PDB entry 1IEA | X-ray diffraction, 2.30 A resolution | chains A and B

== Chain A ==
Molecule: MHC class II I-ek
Organism: Mus musculus
UniProt: P01904 (HA21_MOUSE); residues 1-192 here correspond to UniProt positions 26-217 (UniProt number = residue number + 25)
Chain sequence (192 residues; numbered 1 to 192; the number before each row is that of its first residue):
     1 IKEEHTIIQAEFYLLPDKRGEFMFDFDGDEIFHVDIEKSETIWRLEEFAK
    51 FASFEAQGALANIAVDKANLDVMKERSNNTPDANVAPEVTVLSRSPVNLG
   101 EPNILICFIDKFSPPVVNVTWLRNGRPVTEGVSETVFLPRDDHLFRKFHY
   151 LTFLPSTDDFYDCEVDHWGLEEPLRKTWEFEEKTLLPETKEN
Unresolved in the structure: 183-192
Cystine bridges: Cys107-Cys163
Glycans and other covalent adducts: N-acetylglucosamine (NAG) linked to Asn78, Asn118
Residues lining bound ligands: N-acetylglucosamine (NAG; 2-acetamido-2-deoxy-beta-D-glucopyranose): Ile1, Lys2, Glu3
Curated features (UniProtKB/Swiss-Prot):
  - region: Glu179 to Glu191 (Connecting peptide)
  - glycosylation: Asn118 (N-linked (GlcNAc...) asparagine)

== Chain B ==
Molecule: MHC class II I-ek
Organism: Mus musculus
UniProt: Q31163 (Q31163_MOUSE); residues 4-198 here correspond to UniProt positions 30-224 (UniProt number = residue number + 26)
Chain sequence (228 residues; each row starts with the number of its first residue):
    1N R
    2N D
    3N S
    4N R
    5N G
    6N K
    7N K
    8N V
    1P I
    2P T
    3P A
    4P F
    5P N
    6P E
    7P G
    8P L
    9P K
    1L G
    2L G
    3L G
    4L G
    5L S
    6L L
    7L V
    8L G
    9L G
   10L G
   11L S
   12L G
   13L G
   14L G
   15L G
   16L S
     4 RPWFLEYCKSECHFYNGTQRVRLLVRYFYNLEENLRFDSDVGEFRAVTEL
    54 GRPDAENWNSQPEFLEQKRAEVDTVCRHNYEIFDNFLVPRRVEPTVTVYP
   104 TKTQPLEHHNLLVCSVSDFYPGNIEVRWFRNGKEEKTGIVSTGLVRNGDW
   154 TFQTLVMLETVPQSGEVYTCQVEHPSLTDPVTVEWKAQSTSAQNK
Unresolved in the structure: 1N, 2N, 3N, 4N, 189-198
Cystine bridges: Cys15-Cys79, Cys117-Cys173
Glycans and other covalent adducts: N-acetylglucosamine (NAG) linked to Asn19

== Chain A / chain B interface ==
Pairs across the interface (168):
  Ile1(A) - Asn19(B)
  Lys2(A) - Tyr18(B)
  Lys2(A) - Asn19(B)
  Glu3(A) - Phe17(B)
  Glu3(A) - Tyr18(B)
  Glu3(A) - Asn19(B)  hydrogen bond (backbone-side chain)
  Glu3(A) - Gly20(B)  hydrogen bond (backbone-backbone)
  Glu3(A) - Tyr83(B)
  Glu3(A) - Val91(B)
  Glu4(A) - Phe17(B)
  Glu4(A) - Tyr18(B)
  His5(A) - Cys15(B)
  His5(A) - His16(B)
  His5(A) - Phe17(B)  hydrogen bond (backbone-backbone)
  His5(A) - Tyr83(B)
  Thr6(A) - Cys15(B)
  Thr6(A) - His16(B)
  Ile7(A) - Glu14(B)
  Ile7(A) - Cys15(B)  hydrogen bond (backbone-backbone)
  Ile7(A) - Phe17(B)  hydrophobic
  Ile7(A) - Phe86(B)  hydrophobic
  Ile8(A) - Ser13(B)
  Ile8(A) - Glu14(B)
  Gln9(A) - Ala3P(B)
  Gln9(A) - Phe4P(B)  hydrogen bond (side chain-backbone)
  Gln9(A) - Cys11(B)
  Gln9(A) - Lys12(B)
  Gln9(A) - Ser13(B)  hydrogen bond (backbone-backbone)
  Ala10(A) - Cys11(B)
  Glu11(A) - Glu6P(B)
  Glu11(A) - Tyr10(B)
  Glu11(A) - Cys11(B)  hydrogen bond (backbone-backbone)
  Phe12(A) - Leu8(B)  hydrophobic
  Phe12(A) - Glu9(B)
  Phe12(A) - Tyr10(B)  hydrophobic
  Tyr13(A) - Phe7(B)
  Tyr13(A) - Leu8(B)
  Tyr13(A) - Glu9(B)  hydrogen bond (backbone-backbone)
  Leu14(A) - Phe7(B)
  Leu14(A) - Leu8(B)  hydrophobic
  Leu15(A) - Trp6(B)
  Leu15(A) - Phe7(B)  hydrogen bond (backbone-backbone)
  Pro16(A) - Arg4(B)
  Pro16(A) - Pro5(B)
  Asp17(A) - Arg4(B)  salt bridge
  Phe22(A) - Ala3P(B)  hydrophobic
  Phe24(A) - Ile1P(B)  hydrophobic
  Phe24(A) - Thr2P(B)
  Phe24(A) - Asn82(B)
  Phe26(A) - Leu90(B)  hydrophobic
  Phe26(A) - Val91(B)  hydrophobic
  Phe26(A) - Tyr123(B)
  Phe26(A) - Trp153(B)  hydrophobic
  Asp27(A) - Arg149(B)  hydrogen bond (backbone-side chain)
  Gly28(A) - Arg149(B)  hydrogen bond (backbone-side chain)
  Asp29(A) - Tyr123(B)
  Asp29(A) - Arg149(B)  salt bridge
  Asp29(A) - Trp153(B)
  Glu30(A) - Trp153(B)  hydrogen bond (backbone-side chain)
  Ile31(A) - Phe86(B)  hydrophobic
  Ile31(A) - Leu90(B)  hydrophobic
  Trp43(A) - Ile1P(B)  hydrophobic
  Arg44(A) - Gly151(B)  hydrogen bond (side chain-backbone)
  Arg44(A) - Asp152(B)
  Arg44(A) - Trp153(B)
  Leu45(A) - Arg93(B)
  Leu45(A) - Asp152(B)
  Glu47(A) - Arg93(B)  salt bridge
  Phe48(A) - Phe89(B)  hydrophobic
  Phe48(A) - Leu90(B)  hydrophobic
  Phe48(A) - Trp153(B)
  Lys50(A) - Lys6N(B)
  Phe51(A) - Gly5N(B)
  Phe51(A) - Lys6N(B)
  Phe51(A) - Lys7N(B)
  Phe51(A) - Phe89(B)  hydrophobic
  Ala52(A) - Ile1P(B)  hydrophobic
  Ala52(A) - Lys7N(B)
  Ala52(A) - Ile85(B)  hydrophobic
  Ser53(A) - Ile1P(B)  hydrogen bond (backbone-backbone)
  Ser53(A) - Lys7N(B)  hydrogen bond (backbone-backbone)
  Ser53(A) - Val8N(B)
  Phe54(A) - Ile1P(B)
  Phe54(A) - Ala3P(B)  hydrophobic
  Asn62(A) - Phe4P(B)  hydrogen bond (side chain-backbone)
  Asn62(A) - Glu6P(B)
  Val65(A) - Glu6P(B)
  Val65(A) - Gly7P(B)
  Val65(A) - Leu8P(B)  hydrophobic
  Asp66(A) - Glu6P(B)
  Asp66(A) - Glu9(B)
  Ala68(A) - Leu8P(B)  hydrophobic
  Asn69(A) - Gly7P(B)  hydrogen bond (side chain-backbone)
  Asn69(A) - Leu8P(B)
  Asn69(A) - Glu9(B)
  Asn69(A) - Lys9P(B)  hydrogen bond (side chain-backbone)
  Leu70(A) - Phe7(B)
  Leu70(A) - Leu8(B)
  Leu70(A) - Glu9(B)
  Val72(A) - Gly1L(B)
  Val72(A) - Lys9P(B)
  Met73(A) - Glu9(B)
  Met73(A) - Lys9P(B)  hydrogen bond
  Met73(A) - Tyr32(B)  hydrophobic
  Met73(A) - Leu53(B)  hydrophobic
  Lys74(A) - Phe7(B)
  Lys74(A) - Tyr32(B)
  Glu75(A) - Ser5L(B)  hydrogen bond (backbone-side chain)
  Arg76(A) - Gly1L(B)
  Arg76(A) - Gly4L(B)
  Arg76(A) - Ser5L(B)
  Arg76(A) - Leu6L(B)  hydrogen bond (backbone-backbone)
  Arg76(A) - Leu53(B)  hydrogen bond (side chain-backbone)
  Arg76(A) - Pro56(B)
  Arg76(A) - Asp57(B)  salt bridge
  Ser77(A) - Tyr32(B)  hydrogen bond
  Asn79(A) - Phe7(B)
  Thr80(A) - Phe7(B)
  Thr80(A) - Gly9L(B)
  Thr80(A) - Gly10L(B)
  Thr80(A) - Tyr32(B)
  Pro81(A) - Gly10L(B)
  Pro81(A) - Ser11L(B)  hydrogen bond (backbone-side chain)
  Asp82(A) - Trp6(B)
  Asp82(A) - Ser11L(B)  hydrogen bond (backbone-side chain)
  Asp82(A) - Gly12L(B)  hydrogen bond (side chain-backbone)
  Asp82(A) - Asn33(B)
  Asp82(A) - Leu34(B)
  Ala83(A) - Trp6(B)  hydrogen bond (backbone-side chain)
  Ala83(A) - Gly12L(B)
  Ala83(A) - Gly13L(B)
  Ala83(A) - Leu34(B)
  Asn84(A) - Arg4(B)  hydrogen bond (side chain-backbone)
  Asn84(A) - Trp6(B)  hydrogen bond
  Asn84(A) - Ser16L(B)  hydrogen bond
  Val85(A) - Leu34(B)  hydrophobic
  Leu92(A) - Val148(B)  hydrophobic
  Leu92(A) - Gln156(B)
  Ser93(A) - Gln156(B)  hydrogen bond (backbone-side chain)
  Arg94(A) - Asp121(B)  salt bridge
  Arg94(A) - Asp152(B)  salt bridge
  Arg94(A) - Thr154(B)
  Arg94(A) - Gln156(B)  hydrogen bond (backbone-side chain)
  Pro96(A) - Ser118(B)
  Pro96(A) - Ser120(B)
  Ile106(A) - Asn150(B)
  Ser113(A) - Trp6(B)
  Ser113(A) - Leu34(B)
  Pro114(A) - Trp6(B)  hydrophobic
  Pro115(A) - Leu8(B)  hydrophobic
  Pro139(A) - Tyr10(B)
  Pro139(A) - Lys12(B)
  Arg140(A) - Lys12(B)  hydrogen bond (backbone-side chain)
  Asp141(A) - Lys12(B)  hydrogen bond (backbone-side chain)
  Asp141(A) - Arg29(B)  hydrogen bond (backbone-side chain)
  Asp142(A) - Lys12(B)  hydrogen bond (backbone-side chain)
  Asp142(A) - Phe31(B)
  His143(A) - Tyr10(B)
  His143(A) - Phe31(B)
  His143(A) - Leu34(B)  hydrogen bond (side chain-backbone)
  Phe145(A) - Tyr10(B)  hydrophobic
  Phe148(A) - Arg149(B)
  Phe148(A) - Asn150(B)
  Phe148(A) - Gly151(B)
  Tyr150(A) - Asn150(B)  hydrogen bond (side chain-backbone)
  Tyr150(A) - Gly151(B)
  Tyr150(A) - Asp152(B)
  Trp168(A) - Arg4(B)
Interface residues without a listed pair, chain A (75 interface residues in all): Phe32, Val116, Leu144, Arg146
Interface residues without a listed pair, chain B (70 interface residues in all): Gly2L, Asn37, Gly54

== In short ==
75 residues of chain A face 70 of chain B across their interface, with 38 hydrogen bonds and 6 salt bridges.
Polar contacts include Asp17(A)-Arg4(B), Asp29(A)-Arg149(B) and Glu47(A)-Arg93(B). Chain A binds
N-acetylglucosamine. Covalently linked N-acetylglucosamine: at Asn78(A) and Asn118(A). Covalently linked
N-acetylglucosamine: at Asn19(B).
Chain A is MHC class II I-ek and chain B is MHC class II I-ek, both from Mus musculus; the structure,
Histocompatibility antigen, was determined by X-ray diffraction, deposited together with 1IEB.
